PDB entry 9MIP | electron microscopy, 3.40 A resolution | chains A and B of the 3 polymer chains in the assembly

== Chain A ==
Molecule: Serine/threonine-protein phosphatase 2A 65 kDa regulatory subunit A alpha isoform
Organism: Homo sapiens
Reference sequence: P30153 (2AAA_HUMAN); residue numbers follow UniProt; this construct covers 1-589
Sequence (589 residues; numbered 1 to 589; the number before each row is that of its first residue):
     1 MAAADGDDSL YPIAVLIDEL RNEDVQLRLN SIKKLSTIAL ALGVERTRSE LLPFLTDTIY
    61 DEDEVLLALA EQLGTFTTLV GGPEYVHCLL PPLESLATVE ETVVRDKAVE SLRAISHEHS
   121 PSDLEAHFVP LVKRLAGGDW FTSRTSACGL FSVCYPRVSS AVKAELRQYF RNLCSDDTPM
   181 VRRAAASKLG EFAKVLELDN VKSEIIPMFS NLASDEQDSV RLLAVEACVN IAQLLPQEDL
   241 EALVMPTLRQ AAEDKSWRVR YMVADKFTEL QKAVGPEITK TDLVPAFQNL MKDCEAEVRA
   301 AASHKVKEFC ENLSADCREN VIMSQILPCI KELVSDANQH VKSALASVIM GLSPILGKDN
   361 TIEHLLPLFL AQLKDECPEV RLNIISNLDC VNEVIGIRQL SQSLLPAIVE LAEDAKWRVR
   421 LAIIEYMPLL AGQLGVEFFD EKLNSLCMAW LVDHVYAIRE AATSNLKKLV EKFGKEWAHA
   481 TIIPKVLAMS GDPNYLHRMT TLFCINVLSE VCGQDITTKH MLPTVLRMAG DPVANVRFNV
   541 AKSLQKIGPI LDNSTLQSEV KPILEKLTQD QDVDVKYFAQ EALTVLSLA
Not modelled in the structure: 1-6
Curated features (UniProtKB/Swiss-Prot):
  - modified residue: A2 (N-acetylalanine), K280 (N6-acetyllysine)
  - natural variant: V132 (V132L: In HJS2), P179 (P179L: In HJS2), M180 (M180T: In HJS2; M180V: In HJS2), R182 (R182W: In HJS2), R258 (R258H: In HJS2), V470 (V470A: In HJS2; uncertain significance), R498 (R498L: In HJS2)

== Chain B ==
Molecule: Serine/threonine-protein phosphatase 2A 56 kDa regulatory subunit gamma isoform
Organism: Homo sapiens
Reference sequence: Q13362 (2A5G_HUMAN); residue numbers follow UniProt; this construct covers 1-524
Sequence (524 residues; numbered 1 to 524; the number before each row is that of its first residue):
     1 MLTCNKAGSR MVVDAANSNG PFQPVVLLHI RDVPPADQEK LFIQKLRQCC VLFDFVSDPL
    61 SDLKWKEVKR AALSEMVEYI THNRNVITEP IYPEVVHMFA VNMFRTLPPS SNPTGAEFDP
   121 EEDEPTLEAA WPHLQLVYEF FLRFLESPDF QPNIAKKYID QKFVLQLLEL FDSEDPRERD
   181 FLKTTLHRIY GKFLGLRAYI RKQINNIFYR FIYETEHHNG IAELLEILGS IINGFALPLK
   241 EEHKIFLLKV LLPLHKVKSL SVYHPQLAYC VVQFLEKDST LTEPVVMALL KYWPKTHSPK
   301 EVMFLNELEE ILDVIEPSEF VKIMEPLFRQ LAKCVSSPHF QVAERALYYW NNEYIMSLIS
   361 DNAAKILPIM FPSLYRNSKT HWNKTIHGLI YNALKLFMEM NQKLFDDCTQ QFKAEKLKEK
   421 LKMKEREEAW VKIENLAKAN PQYTVYSQAS TMSIPVAMET DGPLFEDVQM LRKTVKDEAH
   481 QAQKDPKKDR PLARRKSELP QDPHTKKALE AHCRADELAS QDGR
Not modelled in the structure: 1-20, 450-524

== How chain A and chain B interact ==
Contacting residue pairs (48):
  D8(A) with K438(B), salt bridge; Q442(B), hydrogen bond
  Y11(A) with K438(B)
  P12(A) with K438(B)
  V15(A) with W430(B); I433(B), hydrophobic
  E19(A) with W430(B)
  N22(A) with R426(B), hydrogen bond
  E23(A) with R426(B), salt bridge
  N30(A) with W430(B)
  S31(A) with W430(B)
  K34(A) with E434(B)
  T37(A) with N435(B), hydrogen bond
  I38(A) with E434(B); N435(B), hydrogen bond (backbone-side chain)
  L40(A) with Y443(B); Y446(B); S447(B); Q448(B)
  A41(A) with K438(B); A439(B); Q442(B); Y443(B); S447(B)
  L42(A) with Y443(B)
  G43(A) with Y443(B)
  V44(A) with Y446(B), hydrophobic
  E45(A) with Y443(B)
  R46(A) with Y443(B)
  E100(A) with Y213(B), hydrogen bond; K256(B), salt bridge
  E101(A) with K256(B), salt bridge
  T102(A) with Y213(B)
  W140(A) with Y209(B); K249(B)
  F141(A) with Y213(B), hydrophobic
  P179(A) with N206(B)
  M180(A) with Y209(B), hydrophobic; E214(B)
  R183(A) with R210(B); E214(B), salt bridge
  E216(A) with L165(B)
  K255(A) with T106(B)
  W257(A) with T106(B); L107(B), hydrogen bond (side chain-backbone); P109(B), hydrophobic
  E295(A) with P109(B)
  E297(A) with P109(B)
Interface residues without a listed pair, chain A (35 interface residues in all): L27, E62, S256
Interface residues without a listed pair, chain B (25 interface residues in all): P108, K291

== Overview ==
The interface between chain A and chain B involves 35 residues on one side and 25 on the other; the contacts
include 6 hydrogen bonds and 5 salt bridges. Polar pairs include D8(A)-K438(B), E23(A)-R426(B) and
E100(A)-K256(B).
Here chain A is Serine/threonine-protein phosphatase 2A 65 kDa regulatory subunit A alpha isoform and chain B
is Serine/threonine-protein phosphatase 2A 56 kDa regulatory subunit gamma isoform, both from Homo sapiens.
Entry 9MIP (CryoEM structure of the Protein Phasphatase 2A (Aalpha-B56gamma-Calpha) holoenzyme complex) was
determined by electron microscopy together with 9MF5 from the same study.
